8IA2 - chains C and G of the 6 polymer chains in the assembly; structure by electron microscopy, 3.21 A resolution.

[Chain C]
Name: Guanine nucleotide-binding protein G(I)/G(S)/G(T) subunit beta-1
Source organism: Homo sapiens
Reference sequence: P62873 (GBB1_HUMAN); residue numbers follow UniProt; this construct covers 2-340
Sequence (350 residues; each row starts with the number of its first residue; numbers below 1 keep their minus sign (Met-9 is residue -9)):
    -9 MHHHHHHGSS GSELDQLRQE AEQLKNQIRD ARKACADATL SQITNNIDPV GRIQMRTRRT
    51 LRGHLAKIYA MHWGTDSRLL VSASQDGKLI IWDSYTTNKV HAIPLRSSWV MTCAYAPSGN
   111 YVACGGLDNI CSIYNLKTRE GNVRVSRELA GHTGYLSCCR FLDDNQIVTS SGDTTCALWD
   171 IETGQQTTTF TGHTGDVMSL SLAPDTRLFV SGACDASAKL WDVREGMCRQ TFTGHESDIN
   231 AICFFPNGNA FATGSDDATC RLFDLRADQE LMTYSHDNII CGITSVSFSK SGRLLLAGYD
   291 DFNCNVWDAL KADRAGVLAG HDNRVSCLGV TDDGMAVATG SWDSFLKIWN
Disordered / not traced: -9 to 2
Sequence notes: initiating methionine (-9); expression tag (-8 to 1)
UniProt features mapped onto this chain:
  - modified residue: Ser2 (N-acetylserine), His266 (Phosphohistidine)
  - natural variant: Leu30 (L30F: In MRD42; uncertain significance), Arg52 (R52G: In MRD42), Gly64 (G64V: In MRD42), Asp76 (D76E: In MRD42; D76G: In MRD42), Gly77 (G77S: In MRD42), Lys78 (K78R: In MRD42), Ile80 (I80N: In MRD42; I80T: In MRD42), His91 (H91R: In MRD42; uncertain significance), Ala92 (A92T: In MRD42), Pro94 (P94S: In MRD42), Leu95 (L95P: In MRD42), Arg96 (R96L: In MRD42), 5 further natural variant entries in UniProt

[Chain G]
Name: Guanine nucleotide-binding protein G(I)/G(S)/G(O) subunit gamma-2
Source organism: Homo sapiens
Reference sequence: P59768 (GBG2_HUMAN); residue numbers follow UniProt; this construct covers 1-71
Sequence (71 residues; numbered 1 to 71; the number before each row is that of its first residue):
     1 MASNNTASIA QARKLVEQLK MEANIDRIKV SKAAADLMAY CEAHAKEDPL LTPVPASENP
    61 FREKKFFCAI L
Disordered / not traced: 1-6, 63-71
UniProt features mapped onto this chain:
  - modified residue: Ala2 (N-acetylalanine), Cys68 (Cysteine methyl ester)
  - lipidation: Cys68 (S-geranylgeranyl cysteine)

[Chain C / chain G interface]
Residue-residue contacts (77):
  Leu4(C) - Ser8(G)
  Leu4(C) - Ile9(G)  hydrophobic
  Leu7(C) - Ala12(G)  hydrophobic
  Leu7(C) - Val16(G)
  Glu10(C) - Val16(G)
  Ala11(C) - Val16(G)  hydrophobic
  Leu14(C) - Lys20(G)
  Gln17(C) - Ala23(G)
  Ile18(C) - Leu19(G)
  Ile18(C) - Ala23(G)  hydrophobic
  Cys25(C) - Arg27(G)
  Cys25(C) - Ile28(G)
  Cys25(C) - Lys29(G)
  Cys25(C) - Val30(G)  hydrogen bond (backbone-backbone)
  Ala26(C) - Val30(G)  hydrophobic
  Asp27(C) - Lys29(G)
  Ala28(C) - Val30(G)
  Leu30(C) - Ala34(G)  hydrophobic
  Ile33(C) - Ala34(G)  hydrophobic
  Ile33(C) - Met38(G)  hydrophobic
  Ile43(C) - Leu50(G)
  Arg48(C) - Phe61(G)
  Arg49(C) - Phe61(G)  hydrogen bond (side chain-backbone)
  Ser84(C) - Phe61(G)
  Tyr85(C) - Pro60(G)
  Tyr85(C) - Phe61(G)  hydrophobic
  Met217(C) - Met21(G)  hydrophobic
  Cys218(C) - Gln18(G)
  Cys218(C) - Met21(G)
  Gln220(C) - Glu22(G)
  Thr221(C) - Glu22(G)  hydrogen bond
  Phe235(C) - Leu37(G)  hydrophobic
  Phe235(C) - Tyr40(G)  hydrophobic
  Phe235(C) - Cys41(G)  hydrophobic
  Pro236(C) - Tyr40(G)
  Asn237(C) - Leu37(G)
  Asn237(C) - Tyr40(G)
  Ala240(C) - Leu37(G)  hydrophobic
  Leu252(C) - Leu37(G)  hydrophobic
  Asp254(C) - Ala33(G)
  Arg256(C) - Asp26(G)
  Arg256(C) - Arg27(G)
  Arg256(C) - Ile28(G)  hydrogen bond (backbone-backbone)
  Arg256(C) - Asp36(G)  salt bridge
  Ala257(C) - Ile28(G)
  Ala257(C) - Val30(G)  hydrophobic
  Asp258(C) - Arg27(G)
  Gln259(C) - Val30(G)
  Leu261(C) - Val30(G)  hydrophobic
  Ser279(C) - Asp48(G)  hydrogen bond
  Ser279(C) - Leu51(G)
  Lys280(C) - Glu47(G)
  Lys280(C) - Asp48(G)  hydrogen bond (backbone-side chain)
  Ser281(C) - Tyr40(G)
  Ser281(C) - Cys41(G)
  Ser281(C) - His44(G)
  Ser281(C) - Ala45(G)
  Ser281(C) - Asp48(G)  hydrogen bond (backbone-side chain)
  Ser281(C) - Leu51(G)
  Gly282(C) - Cys41(G)
  Arg283(C) - Cys41(G)
  Arg283(C) - Glu42(G)  salt bridge
  Leu300(C) - Leu37(G)  hydrophobic
  Leu300(C) - Met38(G)
  Leu300(C) - Cys41(G)  hydrophobic
  Val320(C) - Leu50(G)  hydrophobic
  Asp323(C) - Glu47(G)
  Asp323(C) - Pro49(G)
  Gly324(C) - Asp48(G)
  Gly324(C) - Pro49(G)
  Gly324(C) - Leu50(G)  hydrogen bond (backbone-backbone)
  Met325(C) - Pro49(G)  hydrophobic
  Ala326(C) - Leu50(G)
  Ala326(C) - Phe61(G)  hydrophobic
  Ile338(C) - Phe61(G)  hydrophobic
  Asn340(C) - Leu50(G)
  Asn340(C) - Asn59(G)  hydrogen bond
Other interface residues (no listed pair), chain C (54 interface residues in all): Arg22, Thr29, Ile37, Val40, Arg219, Leu284, Val327, Trp339
Other interface residues (no listed pair), chain G (37 interface residues in all): Arg13, Ile25, Ser31, Val54

[Overview]
Chain C and chain G form an interface of 54 and 37 residues respectively, with 9 hydrogen bonds and 2 salt
bridges. Polar contacts include Arg256(C)-Asp36(G), Arg283(C)-Glu42(G) and Arg49(C)-Phe61(G).
Chain C is Guanine nucleotide-binding protein G(I)/G(S)/G(T) subunit beta-1 and chain G is Guanine
nucleotide-binding protein G(I)/G(S)/G(O) subunit gamma-2, both from Homo sapiens; the structure, Structure of
C5a bound human C5aR1 in complex with Go (Composite map), was determined by electron microscopy together with
8HPT, 8HQC, 8I95, 8I97, 8I9A, 8I9L and 3 further entries from the same study.
